Entry 5BWU (X-ray diffraction, 2.17 A resolution); this record covers chains A and B.

== Chain A (and B) ==
Protein: Branched-chain-amino-acid aminotransferase, mitochondrial
From: Homo sapiens
Notes: EC 2.6.1.42; chain B of this document is another copy of the same molecule, construct and numbering; everything in this record applies to it too
UniProt: O15382 (BCAT2_HUMAN); residues 1-365 here correspond to UniProt positions 28-392 (UniProt number = residue number + 27)
Amino-acid sequence (369 residues; each row starts with the number of its first residue; numbers below 1 keep their minus sign (Gly-3 is residue -3)):
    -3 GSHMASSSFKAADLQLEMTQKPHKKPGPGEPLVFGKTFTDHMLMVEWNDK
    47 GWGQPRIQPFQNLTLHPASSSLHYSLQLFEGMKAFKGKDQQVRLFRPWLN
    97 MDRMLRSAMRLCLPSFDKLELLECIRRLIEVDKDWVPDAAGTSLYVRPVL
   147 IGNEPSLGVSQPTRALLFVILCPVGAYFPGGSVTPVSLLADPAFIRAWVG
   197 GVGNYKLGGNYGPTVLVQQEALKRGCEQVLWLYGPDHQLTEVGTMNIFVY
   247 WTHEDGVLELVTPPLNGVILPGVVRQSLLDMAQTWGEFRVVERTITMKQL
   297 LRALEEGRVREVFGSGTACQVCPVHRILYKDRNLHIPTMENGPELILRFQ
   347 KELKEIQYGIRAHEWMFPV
Unresolved in the structure: -3 to 2, 24-25, 172-178 (chain B: -3 to 2, 24-26, 175-177)
Differences from the reference sequence: expression tag (-3 to 0)
Swiss-Prot annotation at these positions:
  - binding site (substrate): Tyr141
  - modified residue: Lys202 (N6-(pyridoxal phosphate)lysine), Lys294 (N6-acetyllysine)
Glycans and other covalent adducts: pyridoxal phosphate (PLP) linked to Lys202
Small-molecule neighbours:
  - 4VR (2-[(4-bromobenzyl)amino]-5-propyl[1,2,4]triazolo[1,5-a]pyrimidin-7(4H)-one), molecule 1: Phe30, Phe75, Tyr141, Arg143, Val182, Leu184, Tyr207, Gln224, Val238, Gly239, Thr240, Met241, Gly310, Ala314, Cys315, Cys318, Val320
  - 4VR, molecule 2: Tyr70, Leu153, Gly154, Val155
  - pyridoxal phosphate (PLP): Arg99, Arg192, Tyr207, Glu237, Gly239, Thr240, Met241, Asn242, Leu266, Gly268, Val269, Val270, Arg271, Ser311, Gly312, Thr313

== How chain A and chain B interact ==
Pairs across the interface (116; chain A residue first):
  Phe30(A) - Leu153(B)
  Gly31(A) - Ser152(B)
  Gly31(A) - Leu153(B)  hydrogen bond (backbone-backbone)
  Lys32(A) - Ser152(B)
  Phe34(A) - His62(B)
  Phe34(A) - Ala64(B)  hydrophobic
  Phe34(A) - Pro151(B)
  Met38(A) - Pro63(B)  hydrophobic
  Phe56(A) - His62(B)
  Phe56(A) - Pro63(B)  hydrophobic
  Gln57(A) - Pro63(B)
  Asn58(A) - Thr60(B)
  Asn58(A) - Leu61(B)
  Asn58(A) - His62(B)
  Leu59(A) - Leu59(B)
  Leu59(A) - Thr60(B)
  Leu59(A) - Leu61(B)  hydrogen bond (backbone-backbone)
  Leu59(A) - Pro63(B)  hydrophobic
  Leu59(A) - Leu68(B)  hydrophobic
  Thr60(A) - Asn58(B)
  Thr60(A) - Leu59(B)
  Leu61(A) - Asn58(B)
  Leu61(A) - Leu59(B)  hydrogen bond (backbone-backbone)
  Leu61(A) - Leu61(B)  hydrophobic
  His62(A) - Phe34(B)
  His62(A) - Phe56(B)
  His62(A) - Asn58(B)
  Pro63(A) - Phe56(B)  hydrophobic
  Pro63(A) - Gln57(B)
  Pro63(A) - Phe164(B)
  Pro63(A) - Ile166(B)  hydrophobic
  Ala64(A) - Phe34(B)  hydrophobic
  Ser67(A) - Leu68(B)
  Ser67(A) - Gln73(B)  hydrogen bond (backbone-side chain)
  Leu68(A) - Leu59(B)  hydrophobic
  Leu68(A) - Ser67(B)
  Leu68(A) - Leu68(B)  hydrophobic
  Leu68(A) - Gln73(B)
  His69(A) - Gln73(B)
  His69(A) - Phe75(B)
  His69(A) - Arg143(B)  hydrogen bond
  His69(A) - Val145(B)
  His69(A) - Gly204(B)
  Tyr70(A) - Gln73(B)
  Tyr70(A) - Phe75(B)  hydrophobic
  Tyr70(A) - Arg143(B)  hydrogen bond
  Tyr70(A) - Gly204(B)
  Tyr70(A) - Tyr207(B)  hydrophobic
  Tyr70(A) - Gly208(B)  hydrogen bond (backbone-backbone)
  Ser71(A) - Ser71(B)  hydrogen bond
  Ser71(A) - Gln73(B)  hydrogen bond (backbone-side chain)
  Ser71(A) - Gly204(B)
  Ser71(A) - Gly205(B)
  Gln73(A) - Ser67(B)  hydrogen bond (side chain-backbone)
  Gln73(A) - Leu68(B)
  Gln73(A) - His69(B)
  Gln73(A) - Tyr70(B)
  Gln73(A) - Ser71(B)  hydrogen bond (side chain-backbone)
  Gln73(A) - Gln73(B)
  Phe75(A) - His69(B)
  Phe75(A) - Tyr70(B)  hydrophobic
  Arg106(A) - Pro209(B)  hydrogen bond (side chain-backbone)
  Arg106(A) - Leu212(B)
  Leu107(A) - Gly208(B)
  Cys108(A) - Val211(B)  hydrophobic
  Cys108(A) - Leu212(B)  hydrophobic
  Cys108(A) - Gln215(B)  hydrogen bond
  Tyr141(A) - Leu153(B)  hydrophobic
  Arg143(A) - His69(B)  hydrogen bond
  Arg143(A) - Tyr70(B)  hydrogen bond
  Arg143(A) - Leu153(B)
  Val145(A) - His69(B)
  Glu150(A) - Lys32(B)  salt bridge
  Pro151(A) - Phe34(B)
  Ser152(A) - Gly31(B)
  Ser152(A) - Lys32(B)
  Leu153(A) - Phe30(B)
  Leu153(A) - Gly31(B)  hydrogen bond (backbone-backbone)
  Leu153(A) - Tyr141(B)  hydrophobic
  Leu153(A) - Arg143(B)
  Leu153(A) - Cys168(B)  hydrophobic
  Ser156(A) - Val211(B)
  Gln157(A) - Val211(B)
  Gln157(A) - Gln215(B)  hydrogen bond
  Phe164(A) - Pro63(B)
  Ile166(A) - Pro63(B)
  Cys168(A) - Leu153(B)  hydrophobic
  Ile191(A) - Trp194(B)
  Ile191(A) - Val195(B)
  Trp194(A) - Ile191(B)  hydrogen bond (side chain-backbone)
  Trp194(A) - Trp194(B)  hydrophobic
  Val195(A) - Ile191(B)
  Val195(A) - Trp194(B)
  Gly196(A) - Ala189(B)
  Gly196(A) - Ile191(B)
  Val198(A) - Pro209(B)  hydrophobic
  Gly204(A) - His69(B)
  Gly204(A) - Tyr70(B)
  Gly204(A) - Ser71(B)
  Gly205(A) - Ser71(B)
  Tyr207(A) - Tyr70(B)  hydrophobic
  Gly208(A) - Tyr70(B)  hydrogen bond (backbone-backbone)
  Gly208(A) - Leu107(B)
  Pro209(A) - Arg106(B)  hydrogen bond (backbone-side chain)
  Pro209(A) - Leu107(B)
  Pro209(A) - Val198(B)  hydrophobic
  Thr210(A) - Val155(B)
  Val211(A) - Cys108(B)  hydrophobic
  Val211(A) - Val155(B)  hydrophobic
  Val211(A) - Ser156(B)
  Val211(A) - Gln157(B)
  Leu212(A) - Arg106(B)
  Leu212(A) - Cys108(B)  hydrophobic
  Gln215(A) - Cys108(B)  hydrogen bond
  Gln215(A) - Gln157(B)  hydrogen bond
  Tyr229(A) - Trp194(B)
Interface residues without a listed pair, chain A (58 interface residues in all): Leu72, Met105, Ile147, Gly154, Val155, Ala189, Thr240
Interface residues without a listed pair, chain B (59 interface residues in all): Met38, Leu72, Met105, Ile147, Gly154, Arg192, Ala193, Gly196, Thr210, Val213, Thr240

== In short ==
Chain A and chain B form an interface of 58 and 59 residues respectively, with 22 hydrogen bonds and 1 salt
bridge. Polar contacts include Glu150(A)-Lys32(B), Ser67(A)-Gln73(B) and His69(A)-Arg143(B). Chain A binds
compound 4VR. Pyridoxal phosphate is covalently linked to Lys202(A).
Chain A and chain B are both Branched-chain-amino-acid aminotransferase, mitochondrial (Homo sapiens); the
structure, X-ray crystal structure at 2.17A resolution of human mitochondrial branched chain aminotransferase
(bcatm) complexed with a ..., was determined by X-ray diffraction together with 5BWR, 5BWT, 5BWV, 5BWW and
5BWX from the same study.
